Entry 6CSA (electron microscopy, 3.75 A resolution); this record covers chains A and C of the 3 polymer chains in the assembly.

# Chain A
Molecule: viral protein 1
From: Enterovirus D68
Reference sequence: A0A097BW12 (A0A097BW12_9ENTO); residues 1-297 here correspond to UniProt positions 565-861 (UniProt number = residue number + 564)
Chain sequence (297 residues; each row starts with the number of its first residue):
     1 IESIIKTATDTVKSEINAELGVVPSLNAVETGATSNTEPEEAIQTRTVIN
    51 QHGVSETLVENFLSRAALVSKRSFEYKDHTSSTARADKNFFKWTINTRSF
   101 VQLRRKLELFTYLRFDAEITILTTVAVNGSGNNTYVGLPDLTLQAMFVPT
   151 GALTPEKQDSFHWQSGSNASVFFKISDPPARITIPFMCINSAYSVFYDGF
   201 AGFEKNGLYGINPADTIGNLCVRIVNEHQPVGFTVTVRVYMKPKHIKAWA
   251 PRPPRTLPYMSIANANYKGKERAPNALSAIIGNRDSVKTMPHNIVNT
Not modelled in the structure: 1-52, 78-86, 129-137, 270-297

# Chain C
Molecule: viral protein 2
From: enterovirus D68
Reference sequence: A0A1I9KXX3 (A0A1I9KXX3_9ENTO); residues 1-248 here correspond to UniProt positions 70-317 (UniProt number = residue number + 69)
Chain sequence (248 residues; numbered 1 to 248; the number before each row is that of its first residue):
     1 SPSAEACGYSDRVLQLKLGNSAIVTQEAANYCCAYGEWPNYLPDHEAVAI
    51 DKPTQPETATDRFYTLKSVKWETGSTGWWWKLPDALNNIGMFGQNVQHHY
   101 LYRSGFLIHVQCNATKFHQGALLVVAIPEHQRGAHNTNTSPGFDDIMKGE
   151 EGGTFNHPYVLDDGTSLACATIFPHQWINLRTNNSATIVLPWMNAAPMDF
   201 PLRHNQWTLAIIPVVPLGTRTTSSMVPITVSIAPMCCEFNGLRHAITQ
Not modelled in the structure: 1-14, 44-53, 241-248

# Interface between chain A and chain C
Contacting residue pairs (79):
  T111(A) - E129(C)
  Y112(A) - E129(C)  hydrogen bond
  Y112(A) - M193(C)  hydrogen bond (side chain-backbone)
  Y112(A) - N194(C)
  Y112(A) - A195(C)
  N190(A) - A195(C)
  N190(A) - A196(C)
  S191(A) - A195(C)  hydrogen bond (side chain-backbone)
  A192(A) - A195(C)
  F196(A) - E129(C)
  F196(A) - Q131(C)
  Y197(A) - E129(C)
  Y197(A) - Q131(C)
  Y197(A) - H204(C)  hydrogen bond
  D198(A) - K81(C)  salt bridge
  D198(A) - E129(C)  hydrogen bond (backbone-side chain)
  D198(A) - H130(C)
  D198(A) - Q131(C)
  D198(A) - H204(C)  hydrogen bond (backbone-side chain)
  D198(A) - N205(C)  hydrogen bond (backbone-backbone)
  G199(A) - R203(C)
  F200(A) - P141(C)
  F200(A) - G142(C)
  F200(A) - F143(C)  hydrophobic
  F200(A) - R203(C)  hydrogen bond (backbone-backbone)
  A201(A) - R203(C)
  G202(A) - R203(C)  hydrogen bond (backbone-side chain)
  F203(A) - F200(C)  hydrophobic
  F203(A) - R203(C)  hydrogen bond (backbone-side chain)
  Y209(A) - H130(C)
  Y209(A) - Q131(C)
  Y209(A) - R132(C)  hydrogen bond (side chain-backbone)
  Y209(A) - P141(C)
  Y209(A) - I146(C)
  G210(A) - Q131(C)
  A250(A) - Y35(C)
  A250(A) - M193(C)  hydrophobic
  P251(A) - I172(C)  hydrophobic
  P251(A) - F173(C)
  R252(A) - P128(C)  hydrogen bond (side chain-backbone)
  R252(A) - E129(C)  hydrogen bond (side chain-backbone)
  R252(A) - D163(C)  salt bridge
  R252(A) - F173(C)
  P253(A) - T165(C)
  P253(A) - S166(C)
  P253(A) - C169(C)
  P253(A) - A170(C)  hydrophobic
  P253(A) - I172(C)
  P253(A) - F173(C)
  R255(A) - D163(C)  hydrogen bond (side chain-backbone)
  R255(A) - G164(C)
  T256(A) - G164(C)  hydrogen bond (backbone-backbone)
  T256(A) - T165(C)
  T256(A) - S166(C)
  L257(A) - V160(C)  hydrophobic
  L257(A) - G164(C)  hydrogen bond (backbone-backbone)
  M260(A) - T137(C)
  M260(A) - N138(C)
  N264(A) - N138(C)
  N264(A) - T139(C)
  N264(A) - S140(C)  hydrogen bond
  A265(A) - G133(C)
  A265(A) - D163(C)
  N266(A) - G133(C)
  N266(A) - A134(C)  hydrogen bond (side chain-backbone)
  N266(A) - T137(C)  hydrogen bond (side chain-backbone)
  N266(A) - N138(C)
  N266(A) - T139(C)  hydrogen bond (side chain-backbone)
  Y267(A) - G133(C)
  Y267(A) - A134(C)
  Y267(A) - H135(C)
  Y267(A) - N136(C)  hydrogen bond (backbone-backbone)
  Y267(A) - H157(C)  hydrogen bond
  Y267(A) - V160(C)
  Y267(A) - D162(C)  hydrogen bond
  Y267(A) - D163(C)
  Y267(A) - G164(C)
  K268(A) - H135(C)
  G269(A) - H135(C)
Other interface residues (no listed pair), chain A (36 interface residues in all): R98, V195, E204, K205, P254, S261, A263
Other interface residues (no listed pair), chain C (40 interface residues in all): I127, M147

# In short
36 residues of chain A face 40 of chain C across their interface, with 23 hydrogen bonds and 2 salt bridges.
Among the polar pairs are D198(A)-K81(C), R252(A)-D163(C) and Y112(A)-E129(C).
Here chain A is viral protein 1 (Enterovirus D68) and chain C is viral protein 2 (enterovirus D68). Entry 6CSA
(CryoEM structure of human enterovirus D68 emptied particle (pH 5.5 and room temperature)) was determined by
electron microscopy (same publication as 6CRP, 6CRR, 6CRS, 6CRU, 6CS3, 6CS4 and 5 further entries).
